Entry 7N2N (X-ray diffraction, 2.60 A resolution); this record covers chains C and A of the 5 polymer chains in the assembly.

== Chain C ==
Name: Pre-MRNA Processing Factor 3
Amino-acid sequence (9 residues; numbered 1 to 9; the number before each row is that of its first residue):
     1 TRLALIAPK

== Chain A ==
Name: Human leukocyte antigen (HLA) B27
Source organism: Homo sapiens
Reference sequence: A3F718 (A3F718_HUMAN); residues 1-278 here correspond to UniProt positions 11-288 (UniProt number = residue number + 10)
Amino-acid sequence (278 residues; numbered 1 to 278; the number before each row is that of its first residue):
     1 GSHSMRYFHTSVSRPGRGEPRFITVGYVDDTLFVRFDSDAASPREEPRAP
    51 WIEQEGPEYWDRETQISKAKAQTDREDLRTLLRYYNQSEAGSHTLQNMYG
   101 CDVGPDGRLLRGYHQDAYDGKDYIALNEDLSSWTAADTAAQITQRKWEAA
   151 RVAEQLRAYLEGECVEWLRRYLENGKETLQRADPPKTHVTHHPISDHEAT
   201 LRCWALGFYPAEITLTWQRDGEDQTQDTELVETRPAGDRTFQKWAAVVVP
   251 SGEEQRYTCHVQHEGLPKPLTLRWEPSS
Not modelled in the structure: 276-278
Sequence notes: conflict Ser67 (Cys77 in A3F718)
Disulfides: Cys101-Cys164, Cys203-Cys259
From the paper describing this entry:
  - mutagenesis - D116H: unchanged signaling with Pre-MRNA Processing Factor 3 (chain C)
  - mutagenesis - H114Y: unchanged stability with Pre-MRNA Processing Factor 3 (chain C)

== How chain C and chain A interact ==
Residue-residue contacts - 34 pairs, chain C then chain A:
  Thr1(C) - Tyr7(A)  hydrogen bond (backbone-side chain)
  Thr1(C) - Arg62(A)  hydrogen bond
  Thr1(C) - Glu63(A)  hydrogen bond
  Thr1(C) - Tyr159(A)  hydrogen bond (backbone-side chain)
  Thr1(C) - Trp167(A)
  Thr1(C) - Tyr171(A)  hydrogen bond (backbone-side chain)
  Arg2(C) - Tyr7(A)
  Arg2(C) - His9(A)
  Arg2(C) - Thr24(A)  hydrogen bond
  Arg2(C) - Glu45(A)  salt bridge
  Arg2(C) - Glu63(A)  hydrogen bond (backbone-side chain)
  Arg2(C) - Ser67(A)  hydrogen bond
  Arg2(C) - Tyr99(A)
  Arg2(C) - Tyr159(A)
  Leu3(C) - Ile66(A)
  Leu3(C) - Tyr99(A)  hydrogen bond (backbone-side chain)
  Leu3(C) - Gln155(A)
  Leu3(C) - Leu156(A)  hydrophobic
  Leu3(C) - Tyr159(A)  hydrophobic
  Ala4(C) - Gln155(A)
  Leu5(C) - Val152(A)  hydrophobic
  Leu5(C) - Leu156(A)  hydrophobic
  Ile6(C) - Thr73(A)
  Ala7(C) - Trp147(A)
  Pro8(C) - Asp77(A)
  Pro8(C) - Trp147(A)  hydrogen bond (backbone-side chain)
  Lys9(C) - Asp77(A)  hydrogen bond (backbone-side chain)
  Lys9(C) - Thr80(A)
  Lys9(C) - Tyr84(A)  hydrogen bond (backbone-side chain)
  Lys9(C) - Leu95(A)
  Lys9(C) - Asp116(A)  salt bridge
  Lys9(C) - Tyr123(A)
  Lys9(C) - Thr143(A)  hydrogen bond (backbone-side chain)
  Lys9(C) - Lys146(A)
Interface residues without a listed pair, chain A (32 interface residues in all): Met5, Val25, Val34, Tyr59, Leu81, His114, Glu163

== In short ==
Chain C and chain A form an interface of 9 and 32 residues respectively; the contacts include 13 hydrogen
bonds and 2 salt bridges. Polar pairs include Arg2(C)-Glu45(A), Lys9(C)-Asp116(A) and Thr1(C)-Tyr7(A). From
the paper: D116H of chain A leaves signaling with Pre-MRNA Processing Factor 3 (chain C) unchanged; H114Y of
chain A leaves stability with Pre-MRNA Processing Factor 3 (chain C) unchanged.
Chain C is Pre-MRNA Processing Factor 3 and chain A is Human leukocyte antigen (HLA) B27 (Homo sapiens); the
structure, TCR-antigen complex AS4.2-PRPF3-HLA*B27, was determined by X-ray diffraction, deposited together
with 7N2O, 7N2P, 7N2Q, 7N2R, 7N2S and 8CX4.
